2R8V - chain A; structure by X-ray diffraction, 2.50 A resolution.

Chain A:
Name: Putative acetylglutamate synthase
Organism: Neisseria gonorrhoeae
Notes: EC 2.3.1.1
Reference sequence: Q5FAK7 (Q5FAK7_NEIG1); residues 1-436 here = UniProt positions 1-436
Chain sequence (456 residues; numbered -19 to 436; the number before each row is that of its first residue; numbers below 1 keep their minus sign (Met-19 is residue -19)):
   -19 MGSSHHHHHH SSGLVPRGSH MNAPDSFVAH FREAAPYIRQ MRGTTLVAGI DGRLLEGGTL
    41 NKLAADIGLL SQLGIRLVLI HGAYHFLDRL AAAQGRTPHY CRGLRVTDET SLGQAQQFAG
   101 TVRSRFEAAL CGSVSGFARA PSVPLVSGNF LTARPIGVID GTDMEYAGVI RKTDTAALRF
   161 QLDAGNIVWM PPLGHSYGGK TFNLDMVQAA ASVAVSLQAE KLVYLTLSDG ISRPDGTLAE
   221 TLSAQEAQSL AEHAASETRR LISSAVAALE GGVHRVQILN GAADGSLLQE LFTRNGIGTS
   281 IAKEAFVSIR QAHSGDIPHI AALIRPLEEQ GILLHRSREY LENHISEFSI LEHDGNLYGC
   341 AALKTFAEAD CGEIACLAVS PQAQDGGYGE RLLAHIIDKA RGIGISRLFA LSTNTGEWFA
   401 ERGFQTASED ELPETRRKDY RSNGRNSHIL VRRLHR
Disordered / not traced: -19 to 4, 114-121
Sequence notes: expression tag (-19 to 0); engineered mutation Ile312 (Val in Q5FAK7), Asn336 (Asp in Q5FAK7), Ser427 (Pro in Q5FAK7)
Ligand contacts: acetyl coenzyme A (ACO): Arg134, Arg151, Lys152, Tyr177, Leu307, Ile312, Leu313, Ile354, Ala355, Cys356, Leu357, Ala358, Val359, Ala363, Gln364, Asp365, Gly366, Gly367, Tyr368, Gly369, Glu370, Ala390, Leu391, Ser392, Asn394, Thr395, Glu397, Trp398, Phe399, Arg402
From the paper describing this entry:
  - self-association interface (contacts with another copy of this molecule): Phe7, His10, Phe11, Arg12, Ala14, Ile18, Arg19, Arg22, Asp46, Gln52, Gln96, Arg103, Ser104, Glu107, Leu125, Val126, Ser127, Asn129, Arg134, Ile136, Val138, Gly141, Asp143, Arg151, Phe160, Gln161, His175, Asn426, His428
  - binding site for acetyl coenzyme A: Arg134, Arg151, Lys152, Ala355, Cys356, Val359, Gln364, Gly366, Gly367, Gly369, Glu370, Ser392, Asn394, Thr395, Glu397, Trp398, Phe399
  - contacts within the chain: Ser392-Thr395 (hydrogen bond)
  - catalytic residues: Cys356, Leu357, Leu391, Ser392 (proposed by the authors, not directly observed)
  - conformationally variable residues (order/disorder transition): Val114 to Ser122

Summary:
Ligands of chain A: acetyl coenzyme A. The paper reports catalytic residues Cys356, Leu357 and Leu391 among
others; a binding site for acetyl coenzyme A at Arg134, Arg151 and Lys152 among others.
Chain A is Putative acetylglutamate synthase (Neisseria gonorrhoeae); the structure, Native structure of
N-acetylglutamate synthase from Neisseria gonorrhoeae, was determined by X-ray diffraction together with 2R98
and 3B8G from the same study.
